PDB entry 2KXQ | solution NMR | chains A and B

# Chain A
Protein: E3 ubiquitin-protein ligase SMURF2
Source organism: Homo sapiens
UniProtKB: Q9HAU4 (SMUF2_HUMAN); residue numbers follow UniProt; this construct covers 250-333
Chain sequence (90 residues; row label = number of the first residue in the row):
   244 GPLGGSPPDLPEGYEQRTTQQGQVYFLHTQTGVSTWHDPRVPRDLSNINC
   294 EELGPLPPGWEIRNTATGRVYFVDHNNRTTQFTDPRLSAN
Construct notes: expression tag (244-249)
Curated features (UniProtKB/Swiss-Prot):
  - mutagenesis: P251 to V284 (Abolishes interaction with SMAD2 and SMAD7), G297 to L330 (Abolishes interaction with SMAD7)

# Chain B
Protein: Smad7 PY motif containing peptide
Source organism: Homo sapiens
Chain sequence (20 residues; row label = number of the first residue in the row):
   198 GPLGSELESPPPPYSRYPMD
What the authors report for this chain:
  - mutagenesis - S206A: unchanged binding to E3 ubiquitin-protein ligase SMURF2 (chain A)
  - mutagenesis - E205A: decreased binding to E3 ubiquitin-protein ligase SMURF2 (chain A)

# Interface between chain A and chain B
Pairs across the interface - 28 pairs, chain A then chain B:
  Q263(A) - P210(B)
  Q264(A) - P210(B)
  Q264(A) - Y211(B)
  Q264(A) - D217(B)
  G265(A) - Y211(B)
  Q266(A) - P208(B)
  Q266(A) - P210(B)
  Q266(A) - Y211(B)
  W279(A) - E205(B)
  W279(A) - P207(B)
  W279(A) - P208(B)
  R306(A) - Y214(B)
  R306(A) - P215(B)
  T308(A) - P207(B)
  Y314(A) - P209(B)
  Y314(A) - P215(B)
  V316(A) - Y211(B)
  D317(A) - Y211(B)
  H318(A) - Y211(B)
  H318(A) - R213(B)
  R321(A) - Y211(B)
  T322(A) - Y211(B)
  T323(A) - P209(B)
  T323(A) - P210(B)
  T323(A) - Y211(B)
  Q324(A) - P208(B)
  F325(A) - P207(B)
  F325(A) - P208(B)
Other interface residues (no listed pair), chain A (17 interface residues in all): T262
Other interface residues (no listed pair), chain B (13 interface residues in all): S206, S212, M216
The authors on this interface:
  - pairs named by the authors: Q263(A)-P210(B), Q264(A)-P210(B), Q266(A)-P208(B), Q266(A)-P210(B), W279(A)-P207(B), V316(A)-Y211(B) (hydrophobic contact), H318(A)-Y211(B) (hydrophobic contact), R321(A)-Y211(B), T323(A)-P208(B), F325(A)-P208(B), E205(B)-W279(A), S206(B)-W279(A), P208(B)-W279(A)
  - interface residues, chain B: P208(B)

# Summary
The interface between chain A and chain B involves 17 residues on one side and 13 on the other. The paper
describes contacts between Q263(A) and P210(B), Q264(A) and P210(B) and Q266(A) and P208(B) among others;
hydrophobic contacts between V316(A) and Y211(B) and H318(A) and Y211(B). From the paper: E205A of chain B
reduces binding to E3 ubiquitin-protein ligase SMURF2 (chain A); the interface residue P208(B).
Chain A is E3 ubiquitin-protein ligase SMURF2 and chain B is Smad7 PY motif containing peptide, both from Homo
sapiens; the structure, Solution Structure of Smurf2 WW2 and WW3 bound to Smad7 PY motif containing peptide,
was determined by solution NMR.
